PDB entry 2NW2 | X-ray diffraction, 1.40 A resolution | chains A and B

# Chain A
Name: ELS4 TCR alpha chain
From: Homo sapiens
UniProtKB: Q6P4G7 (Q6P4G7_HUMAN); aligned to UniProt positions 7-206 over residues 1-206 (the alignment contains insertions or deletions, so no single offset holds)
Sequence (200 residues; numbered 1 to 206; 6 numbers in that range are skipped by the numbering (no residue carries them; nothing is unmodelled there); the number before each row is that of its first residue):
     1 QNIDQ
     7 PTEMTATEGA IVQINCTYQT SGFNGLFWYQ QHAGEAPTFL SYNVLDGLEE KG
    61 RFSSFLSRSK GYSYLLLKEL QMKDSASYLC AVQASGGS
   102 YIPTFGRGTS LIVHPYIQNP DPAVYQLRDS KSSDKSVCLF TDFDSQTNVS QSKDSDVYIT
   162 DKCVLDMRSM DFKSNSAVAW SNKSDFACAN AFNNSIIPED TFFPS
Disordered / not traced: 95, 133-134
Disulfide bonds: Cys22-Cys90, Cys139-Cys189

# Chain B
Name: ELS4 TCR beta chain
From: Homo sapiens
UniProtKB: Q32P21 (Q32P21_HUMAN); aligned to UniProt positions 25-262 over residues 6-247 (the alignment contains insertions or deletions, so no single offset holds)
Sequence (243 residues; numbered 1 to 247; 4 numbers in that range are skipped by the numbering (no residue carries them; nothing is unmodelled there); the number before each row is that of its first residue):
     1 DAGITQSPRH KVTETGTPVT LRCHQTENHR YMYWYRQDPG HGLRLIHYSY GVKDTDKGEV
    61 SD
    64 GYSVSRSKTE DFLLTLESAT SSQTSVYFCA TGTGDSNQ
   105 PQHFGDGTRL SILEDLNKVF PPEVAVFEPS EAEISHTQKA TLVCLATGFF PDHVELSWWV
   165 NGKEVHSGVC TDPQPLKEQP ALNDSRYALS SRLRVSATFW QNPRNHFRCQ VQFYGLSEND
   225 EWTQDRAKPV TQIVSAEAWG RAD
Disulfide bonds: Cys23-Cys92, Cys148-Cys213

# Chain A / chain B interface
Residue-residue contacts (105; chain A residue first):
  Asn30(A) with Ser99(B)
  Phe33(A) with Ser99(B); Gln101(B); Pro105(B)
  Tyr35(A) with Pro105(B); Gln106(B), hydrogen bond (side chain-backbone); Phe108(B), hydrophobic
  Gln37(A) with Gln37(B), hydrogen bond; Phe91(B)
  Glu41(A) with Phe91(B); Asp110(B)
  Ala42(A) with Phe108(B); Gly109(B); Asp110(B), hydrogen bond (backbone-side chain)
  Pro43(A) with Phe108(B)
  Phe45(A) with Pro105(B), hydrophobic
  Tyr48(A) with Ser99(B); Asn100(B)
  Gln93(A) with Asp98(B); Ser99(B), hydrogen bond (side chain-backbone)
  Ser98(A) with Tyr31(B); Tyr48(B)
  Tyr102(A) with Gly97(B); Asp98(B); Ser99(B)
  Ile103(A) with Tyr33(B), hydrophobic; Tyr35(B); Leu45(B), hydrophobic; Tyr48(B), hydrophobic
  Pro104(A) with Gln106(B)
  Phe106(A) with Tyr35(B); Leu43(B); Gln106(B); Phe108(B), hydrophobic
  Gly107(A) with Gly42(B)
  Arg108(A) with Gly40(B), hydrogen bond (side chain-backbone); His41(B); Gly42(B)
  Asp122(A) with His140(B), salt bridge; Thr141(B)
  Tyr126(A) with Ser134(B); Ala136(B); Glu137(B); His140(B); Thr141(B)
  Gln127(A) with Ser134(B)
  Leu128(A) with Phe131(B); Glu132(B); Thr145(B); Val147(B), hydrophobic
  Arg129(A) with Phe131(B); Glu132(B), hydrogen bond (backbone-backbone)
  Asp130(A) with Val130(B); Phe131(B)
  Ser131(A) with Val130(B), hydrogen bond (backbone-backbone); Glu132(B), hydrogen bond; Glu241(B), hydrogen bond (side chain-backbone); Ala242(B)
  Lys132(A) with Ala240(B); Glu241(B)
  Lys136(A) with Phe131(B)
  Ser137(A) with Phe131(B)
  Val138(A) with Phe131(B), hydrophobic; Leu149(B), hydrophobic
  Leu140(A) with Thr145(B)
  Thr142(A) with Arg198(B)
  Asp143(A) with Thr141(B); Arg198(B), salt bridge
  Tyr159(A) with Leu180(B), hydrophobic; Lys181(B); Glu182(B), hydrogen bond (side chain-backbone)
  Ile160(A) with Leu180(B)
  Thr161(A) with Asp176(B); Ser194(B); Arg196(B), hydrogen bond
  Asp162(A) with Arg196(B)
  Cys164(A) with Cys174(B), disulfide; Thr175(B); Asp176(B); Arg196(B)
  Val165(A) with Cys174(B), hydrogen bond (backbone-side chain)
  Leu166(A) with Gly172(B); Val173(B); Cys174(B), hydrophobic; Arg198(B)
  Asp167(A) with Ser171(B); Gly172(B), hydrogen bond (backbone-backbone)
  Met168(A) with Lys143(B); Ser171(B); Arg198(B); Val199(B); Ser200(B)
  Arg169(A) with His170(B); Ser171(B), hydrogen bond (backbone-side chain)
  Met171(A) with Lys143(B)
  Phe173(A) with Lys143(B); Arg198(B)
  Ser175(A) with Arg198(B), hydrogen bond
  Ser177(A) with Arg196(B), hydrogen bond
  Val179(A) with Arg196(B)
  Trp181(A) with Leu149(B), hydrophobic; Leu180(B), hydrophobic; Ala192(B), hydrophobic
  Phe203(A) with His140(B)
  Pro205(A) with Ala136(B), hydrophobic
Also at the interface, not in a pair above, chain A (52 interface residues in all): Leu89, Ser170, Ala178
Also at the interface, not in a pair above, chain B (54 interface residues in all): Ala129, Pro133
Inter-chain disulfides: Cys164(A)-Cys174(B)

# In short
The interface between chain A and chain B involves 52 residues on one side and 54 on the other, with 1
disulfide bond, 16 hydrogen bonds and 2 salt bridges. Among the polar pairs are Asp122(A)-His140(B),
Asp143(A)-Arg198(B) and Tyr35(A)-Gln106(B).
Chain A is ELS4 TCR alpha chain and chain B is ELS4 TCR beta chain, both from Homo sapiens; the structure,
Crystal structure of ELS4 TCR at 1.4A, was determined by X-ray diffraction (same publication as 2NW3 and
2NX5).
